Entry 6HGK (X-ray diffraction, 1.85 A resolution); this record covers chains A and B.

# Chain A
Name: Alpha-1-antichymotrypsin
Organism: Homo sapiens
UniProt: P01011 (AACT_HUMAN); residues 3-360 here correspond to UniProt positions 26-383 (UniProt number = residue number + 23)
Sequence (369 residues; numbered -8 to 360; the number before each row is that of its first residue; numbers below 1 keep their minus sign (Met-8 is residue -8)):
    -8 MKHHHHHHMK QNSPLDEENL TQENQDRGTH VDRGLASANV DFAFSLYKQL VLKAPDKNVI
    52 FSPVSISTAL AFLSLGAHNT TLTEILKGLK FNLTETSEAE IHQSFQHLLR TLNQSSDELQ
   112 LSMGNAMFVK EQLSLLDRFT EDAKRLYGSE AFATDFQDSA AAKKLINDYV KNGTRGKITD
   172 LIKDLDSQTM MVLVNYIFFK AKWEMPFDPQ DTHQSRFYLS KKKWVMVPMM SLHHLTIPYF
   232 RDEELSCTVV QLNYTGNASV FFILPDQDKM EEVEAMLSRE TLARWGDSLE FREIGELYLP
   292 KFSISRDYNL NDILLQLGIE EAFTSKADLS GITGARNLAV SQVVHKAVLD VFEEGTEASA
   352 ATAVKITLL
Unresolved in the structure: -8 to 21
Construct notes: initiating methionine (-8); expression tag (-7 to 2); engineered mutation Arg24 (Leu47 in P01011), Val55 (Leu78 in P01011), Gln242 (Glu265 in P01011), Asn244 (Lys267 in P01011), Val251 (Ala274 in P01011), Phe252 (Leu275 in P01011), Ser269 (Leu292 in P01011), Arg270 (Pro293 in P01011), Ala274 (Lys297 in P01011), Gly277 (Arg300 in P01011)
UniProt features mapped onto this chain:
  - DNA-binding region: Lys212 to Lys214
  - region: Thr358 to Leu360 (O-glycosylated at one site)
  - site: Leu360 (Reactive bond)
  - glycosylation (N-linked (GlcNAc...) asparagine): Asn10, Asn70, Asn83, Asn104, Asn163, Asn248
Ligand contacts: progesterone (STR): Arg24, Ala27, Ser28, Val31, Gln242, Phe252, Arg270, Leu273, Ala274, Gly277

# Chain B
Name: Alpha-1-antichymotrypsin
Organism: Homo sapiens
UniProt: P01011 (AACT_HUMAN); residues 361-400 here correspond to UniProt positions 384-423 (UniProt number = residue number + 23)
Sequence (40 residues; row label = number of the first residue in the row):
   361 SALVETRTIV RFNRPFLMII VDHFTWSIFF MSKVTNPKQA
Unresolved in the structure: 361-366
Construct notes: engineered mutation Asp382 (Pro405 in P01011), His383 (Thr406 in P01011), Phe384 (Asp407 in P01011), Trp386 (Gln409 in P01011), Ser387 (Asn410 in P01011)
Ligand contacts: progesterone (STR): Val381, His383, Trp386

# Chain A / chain B interface
Residue-residue contacts (126; chain A residue first):
  Val22(A) with Phe384(B), hydrophobic; Thr385(B)
  Arg24(A) with His383(B), hydrogen bond (side chain-backbone); Phe384(B), hydrogen bond (side chain-backbone); Thr385(B); Trp386(B)
  Ala27(A) with Thr385(B); Trp386(B), hydrophobic
  Ala34(A) with Ile388(B), hydrophobic; Met391(B)
  Phe35(A) with Met391(B), hydrophobic
  Tyr38(A) with Leu377(B); Met391(B), hydrophobic; Lys393(B)
  Val42(A) with Lys393(B)
  Pro46(A) with Lys393(B)
  Asp47(A) with Thr395(B); Gln399(B), hydrogen bond (backbone-side chain)
  Lys48(A) with Lys393(B); Thr395(B); Gln399(B)
  Asn49(A) with Lys393(B); Val394(B); Thr395(B), hydrogen bond (side chain-backbone); Asn396(B), hydrogen bond (side chain-backbone); Gln399(B), hydrogen bond (backbone-side chain)
  Val50(A) with Ser392(B), hydrogen bond (backbone-side chain); Lys393(B), hydrogen bond (backbone-backbone)
  Ile51(A) with Met391(B)
  Phe52(A) with Phe390(B); Met391(B), hydrogen bond (backbone-backbone)
  Ser53(A) with Phe389(B), hydrogen bond (side chain-backbone); Phe390(B)
  Pro54(A) with Ile388(B); Phe389(B); Phe390(B); Met391(B)
  Val55(A) with Ile388(B)
  Leu99(A) with Thr385(B); Ser387(B)
  Thr102(A) with Phe384(B); Thr385(B)
  Leu103(A) with Asp382(B); Phe389(B), hydrophobic
  Leu112(A) with Phe389(B), hydrophobic
  Ile188(A) with Phe389(B), hydrophobic; Phe390(B), hydrophobic
  Phe190(A) with Ile380(B), hydrophobic; Phe389(B), hydrophobic; Phe390(B), hydrophobic
  Arg207(A) with Asn373(B)
  Phe208(A) with Phe372(B); Asn373(B); Arg374(B); Pro375(B); Phe376(B), hydrophobic; Val394(B); Thr395(B); Pro397(B)
  Tyr209(A) with Asn373(B), hydrogen bond (backbone-backbone); Arg374(B); Pro375(B)
  Leu210(A) with Thr395(B); Asn396(B)
  Val216(A) with Asn396(B)
  Met217(A) with Lys398(B)
  Val218(A) with Pro397(B), hydrophobic
  Met220(A) with Phe372(B); Asn373(B)
  Tyr230(A) with Val370(B), hydrophobic
  Val241(A) with Phe372(B), hydrophobic
  Gln242(A) with His383(B), hydrogen bond
  Asn248(A) with Asp382(B); His383(B), hydrogen bond (backbone-backbone); Phe384(B)
  Ala249(A) with Val381(B)
  Ser250(A) with Ile379(B); Ile380(B); Val381(B), hydrogen bond (backbone-backbone); His383(B), hydrogen bond
  Val251(A) with Met378(B), hydrophobic; Ile379(B)
  Phe252(A) with Leu377(B); Met378(B); Ile379(B), hydrogen bond (backbone-backbone); Val381(B), hydrophobic
  Phe253(A) with Phe372(B), hydrophobic; Leu377(B); Met378(B), hydrophobic
  Ile254(A) with Phe376(B); Leu377(B), hydrogen bond (backbone-backbone); Ile379(B), hydrophobic
  Leu255(A) with Arg371(B); Phe372(B), hydrophobic; Arg374(B); Pro375(B)
  Pro256(A) with Arg374(B), hydrogen bond (backbone-side chain); Pro375(B)
  Asp257(A) with Arg374(B)
  Gln258(A) with Arg374(B)
  Met261(A) with Pro375(B); Phe376(B); Leu377(B), hydrophobic; Lys393(B)
  Glu265(A) with Lys393(B), salt bridge
  Arg283(A) with Thr368(B), hydrogen bond
  Ile285(A) with Thr368(B)
  Gly286(A) with Thr368(B), hydrogen bond (backbone-backbone)
  Glu287(A) with Thr368(B); Ile369(B); Val370(B), hydrogen bond (backbone-backbone)
  Leu288(A) with Val370(B)
  Tyr289(A) with Val370(B), hydrogen bond (backbone-backbone); Arg371(B); Phe372(B), hydrogen bond (backbone-backbone)
  Leu290(A) with Phe372(B), hydrophobic
  Pro291(A) with Phe372(B)
  Phe293(A) with Met378(B), hydrophobic; Val394(B), hydrophobic; Pro397(B), hydrophobic
  Ile295(A) with Ser392(B)
  Leu340(A) with Met378(B), hydrophobic; Ser392(B)
  Ala349(A) with Phe390(B)
  Ser350(A) with Phe390(B)
  Ala351(A) with Phe390(B), hydrophobic
Also at the interface, not in a pair above, chain A (71 interface residues in all): Val31, Pro219, Tyr245, Val264, Leu268, Leu273, Glu284, Ser294, Val342, Thr347

# In short
The interface between chain A and chain B involves 71 residues on one side and 32 on the other, with 23
hydrogen bonds and 1 salt bridge. Among the polar pairs are Glu265(A)-Lys393(B), Arg24(A)-His383(B) and
Arg24(A)-Phe384(B). Progesterone is bound between chain A and chain B.
Here chain A is Alpha-1-antichymotrypsin and chain B is Alpha-1-antichymotrypsin, both from Homo sapiens.
Entry 6HGK (Crystal structure of Alpha1-antichymotrypsin variant NewBG-III: a new binding globulin in complex
with progesterone) was determined by X-ray diffraction, deposited together with 6HGD, 6HGF, 6HGG, 6HGH, 6HGI,
6HGJ and 3 further entries.
